Entry 2YJV (X-ray diffraction, 2.80 A resolution); this record covers chains B and C of the 3 polymer chains in the assembly.

== Chain B (and C) ==
Protein: Regulator of ribonuclease activity A
From: Escherichia coli
Notes: chain C of this document is another copy of the same molecule, construct and numbering; everything in this record applies to it too
UniProt: P0A8R0 (RRAA_ECOLI); residues 1-161 here = UniProt positions 1-161
Sequence (161 residues; row label = number of the first residue in the row):
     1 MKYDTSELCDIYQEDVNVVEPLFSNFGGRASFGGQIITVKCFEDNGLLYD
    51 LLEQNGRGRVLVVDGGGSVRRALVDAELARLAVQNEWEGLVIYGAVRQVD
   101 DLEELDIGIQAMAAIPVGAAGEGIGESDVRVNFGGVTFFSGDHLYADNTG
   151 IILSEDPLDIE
Not modelled in the structure: 1, 160-161

== How chain B and chain C interact ==
Contacting residue pairs - 19 pairs, chain B then chain C:
  R97(B) - S6(C)  hydrogen bond (side chain-backbone)
  R97(B) - D10(C)  salt bridge
  R97(B) - T149(C)
  Q98(B) - D4(C)
  Q98(B) - S6(C)  hydrogen bond (backbone-side chain)
  Q98(B) - T149(C)  hydrogen bond (backbone-side chain)
  V99(B) - N148(C)
  V99(B) - T149(C)  hydrogen bond (backbone-side chain)
  D100(B) - A30(C)
  D100(B) - N148(C)  hydrogen bond
  A114(B) - T149(C)
  I115(B) - V18(C)  hydrophobic
  I115(B) - T149(C)
  P116(B) - T5(C)
  P116(B) - S6(C)
  P116(B) - C9(C)
  P116(B) - T149(C)
  P116(B) - I152(C)  hydrophobic
  V117(B) - V18(C)  hydrophobic
Also at the interface, not in a pair above, chain B (10 interface residues in all): V69, D101
Also at the interface, not in a pair above, chain C (13 interface residues in all): V19, P21, G150

== Overview ==
10 residues of chain B face 13 of chain C across their interface; the contacts include 5 hydrogen bonds and 1
salt bridge. Polar pairs include R97(B)-D10(C), R97(B)-S6(C) and Q98(B)-S6(C).
Both chains are Regulator of ribonuclease activity A (Escherichia coli). Entry 2YJV (Crystal structure of E.
coli regulator of ribonuclease activity A (RraA) bound to fragment of DEAD-box ...) was determined by X-ray
diffraction, deposited together with 2YJT.
